PDB entry 7FN2 | X-ray diffraction, 1.62 A resolution | chains A and B

[Chain A]
Molecule: Pre-mRNA-splicing factor 8
From: Saccharomyces cerevisiae S288C
UniProtKB: P33334 (PRP8_YEAST); residues 1836-2090 here = UniProt positions 1836-2090
Amino-acid sequence (258 residues; row label = number of the first residue in the row):
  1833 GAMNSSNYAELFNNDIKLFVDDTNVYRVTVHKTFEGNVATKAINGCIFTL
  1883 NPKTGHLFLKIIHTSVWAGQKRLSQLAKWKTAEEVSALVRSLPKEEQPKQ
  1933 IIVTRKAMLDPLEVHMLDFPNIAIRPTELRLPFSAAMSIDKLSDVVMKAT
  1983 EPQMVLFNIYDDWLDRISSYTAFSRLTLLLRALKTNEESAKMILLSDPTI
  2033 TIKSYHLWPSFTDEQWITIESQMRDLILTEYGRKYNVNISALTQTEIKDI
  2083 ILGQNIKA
Not modelled in the structure: 2070-2090
Construct notes: expression tag (1833-1835)
Small-molecule neighbours: VXF (1-[2-(morpholin-4-yl)pyridin-4-yl]methanamine): Arg1922, Val1946, His1947, Leu1949, Asp1950
Swiss-Prot annotation at these positions:
  - mutagenesis: Asp1853 (D1853A: Alters protein folding. Severely impaired growth. Strongly reduced growth at 35 degrees Celsius; when associated with A-1854; D1853N: Reduced growth at 30 degrees Celsius ...), Asp1854 (D1854A: Reduced growth at 30 degrees Celsius. Strongly reduced growth at 16 degrees Celsius. Strongly reduced growth at 35 degrees Celsius; when associated with A-1853 ...), Thr1855 (T1855A: Reduced growth at 30 degrees Celsius. Strongly reduced growth at 16 degrees Celsius), Thr1936 (T1936A: Reduced growth at 30 degrees Celsius. Strongly reduced growth at 16 degrees Celsius), Arg1937 (R1937K: Severely impaired growth. Reduced growth at 30 degrees Celsius. Strongly reduced growth at 16 degrees Celsius)

[Chain B]
Molecule: A1 cistron-splicing factor AAR2
From: Saccharomyces cerevisiae S288C
UniProtKB: P32357 (AAR2_YEAST); aligned to UniProt positions 1-317 over residues 1-317
Amino-acid sequence (308 residues; row label = number of the first residue in the row; note: 13 numbers in that range are skipped by the numbering (no residue carries them; nothing is unmodelled there); numbers below 1 keep their minus sign (Gly-3 is residue -3)):
    -3 GAMAMNTVPFTSAPIEVTIGIDQYSFNVKENQPFHGIKDIPIGHVHVIHF
    47 QHADNSSMRYGYWFDCRMGNFYIQYDPKDGLYKMMEERDGAKFENIVHNF
    97 KERQMMVSYPKIDEDDTWYNLTEFVQMDKIRKIVRKDENQFSYVDSSMTT
   147 VQENEL
   166 SSSSSDPAHSLNYTVINFKSREAIRPGHEMEDFLDKSYYLNTVMLQGIFK
   216 NSSNYFGELQFAFLNAMFFGNYGSSLQWHAMIELICSSATVPKHMLDKLD
   266 EILYYQIKTLPEQYSDILLNERVWNICLYSSFQKNSLHNTEKIMENKYPE
   316 LL
Not modelled in the structure: -3 to 0, 166-169
Construct notes: expression tag (-3 to 0); conflict Ser166 (Leu153 in P32357), Ser167 (Lys154 in P32357), Ser170 (Asp in P32357)
Small-molecule neighbours: VXF (1-[2-(morpholin-4-yl)pyridin-4-yl]methanamine): Arg186, Ile189, Arg190, Pro191, Glu194
Swiss-Prot annotation at these positions:
  - region: Leu261 to Ile282 (Leucine-zipper)
  - modified residue: Ser253 (Phosphoserine), Thr274 (Phosphothreonine)

[Chain A / chain B interface]
Pairs across the interface (17; chain A residue first):
  Gln1907(A) - Met195(B)
  Gln1907(A) - Leu199(B)
  Leu1908(A) - Met195(B)  hydrophobic
  Trp1911(A) - Glu194(B)
  Trp1911(A) - Met195(B)  hydrophobic
  Trp1911(A) - Phe198(B)  hydrophobic
  Asp1942(A) - Lys184(B)  salt bridge
  Asp1942(A) - Phe198(B)
  Glu1945(A) - Lys184(B)  salt bridge
  Val1946(A) - Ile189(B)  hydrophobic
  Val1946(A) - Glu194(B)
  Val1946(A) - Phe198(B)  hydrophobic
  His1947(A) - Glu194(B)  salt bridge
  Leu1949(A) - Ser185(B)
  Leu1949(A) - Arg186(B)
  Leu1949(A) - Ile189(B)  hydrophobic
  Asp1950(A) - Arg186(B)

[Overview]
Chain A and chain B form an interface of 9 and 8 residues respectively; the contacts include 3 salt bridges.
Polar pairs include Asp1942(A)-Lys184(B), Glu1945(A)-Lys184(B) and His1947(A)-Glu194(B). Compound VXF is bound
between chain A and chain B.
Here chain A is Pre-mRNA-splicing factor 8 and chain B is A1 cistron-splicing factor AAR2, both from
Saccharomyces cerevisiae S288C. Entry 7FN2 (PanDDA analysis group deposition -- Aar2/RNaseH in complex with
fragment P06G08 from the F2X-Universal Library) was determined by X-ray diffraction, deposited together with
5ST0, 5ST1, 5ST2, 5ST3, 5ST4, 5ST5 and 248 further entries.
